5E30 - chains C and D of the 6 polymer chains in the assembly; structure by X-ray diffraction, 2.70 A resolution.

# Chain C
Protein: Hemagglutinin
Source organism: Influenza A virus
UniProtKB: G8IPF0 (G8IPF0_9INFA); the construct lacks a stretch of the UniProt sequence, so the offset changes along the chain: 11-55 = UniProt 17-61; 56-83 = UniProt 63-90; 84-96 = UniProt 92-104; 97-125 = UniProt 106-134; 2 more segments
Sequence (333 residues; each row starts with the number of its first residue; a row labelled like 125A-125B holds insertion residues (125A, then the next letters in order)):
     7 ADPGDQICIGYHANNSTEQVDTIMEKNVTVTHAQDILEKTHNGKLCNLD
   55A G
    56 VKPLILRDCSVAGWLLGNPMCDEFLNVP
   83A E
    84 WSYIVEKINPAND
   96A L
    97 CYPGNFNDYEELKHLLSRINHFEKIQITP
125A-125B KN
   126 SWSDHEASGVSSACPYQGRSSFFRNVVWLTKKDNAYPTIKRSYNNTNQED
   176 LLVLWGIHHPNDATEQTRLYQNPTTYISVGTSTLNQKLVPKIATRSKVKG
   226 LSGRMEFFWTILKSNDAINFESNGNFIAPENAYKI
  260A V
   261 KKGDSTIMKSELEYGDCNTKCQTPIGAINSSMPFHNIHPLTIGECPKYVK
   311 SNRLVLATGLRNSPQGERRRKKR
Disordered / not traced: 7, 325-333
Sequence notes: expression tag (7-10); engineered mutation Leu226 (Gln237 in G8IPF0)
Disulfides: Cys52-Cys277, Cys64-Cys76, Cys97-Cys139, Cys281-Cys305
Covalently attached groups: N-acetylglucosamine (NAG) linked to Asn33; glycan linked to Asn169
From the paper describing this entry:
  - binding site for N-acetyl-alpha-neuraminic acid: Tyr98, Val135, Ser136, Ser137, Glu190
  - binding site for beta-D-galactopyranose: Lys222
  - specificity-determining residues: Leu226 (proposed by the authors, not directly observed)
  - mutagenesis - Q226L: increased binding to LSTc
  - mutagenesis - Q226L: decreased binding to LSTa

# Chain D
Protein: Hemagglutinin
Source organism: Influenza A virus
UniProtKB: G8IPF0 (G8IPF0_9INFA); residues 1-175 here correspond to UniProt positions 346-520 (UniProt number = residue number + 345)
Sequence (180 residues; numbered 1 to 180; the number before each row is that of its first residue):
     1 GLFGAIAGFIEGGWQGMVDGWYGYHHSNEQGSGYAADKESTQKAIDGVTN
    51 KVNSIIDKMNTQFEAVGREFNNLERRIENLNKKMEDGFLDVWTYNAELLV
   101 LMENERTLDFHDSNVKNLYDKVRLQLRDNAKELGNGCFEFYHRCDNECME
   151 SVRNGTYDYPQYSEEARLKREEISGRLVPR
Disordered / not traced: 176-180
Sequence notes: expression tag (176-180)
Disulfides: Cys144-Cys148

# Chain C / chain D interface
Residue-residue contacts (114):
  Asp8(C) with Lys169(D)
  Pro9(C) with Glu139(D)
  Gly10(C) with Glu139(D)
  Asp11(C) with Ser27(D); Asn28(D); Phe138(D); Glu139(D); Phe140(D), hydrogen bond (backbone-backbone); His142(D); Arg143(D); Cys144(D), hydrogen bond (side chain-backbone)
  Gln12(C) with His26(D); Ser27(D), hydrogen bond (backbone-backbone); Leu133(D); Phe138(D); Phe140(D); Met149(D)
  Ile13(C) with Tyr24(D), hydrophobic; His25(D); Leu126(D), hydrophobic; Cys137(D); Phe138(D), hydrogen bond (backbone-backbone); Phe140(D), hydrophobic
  Cys14(C) with Trp14(D); Gly23(D); Tyr24(D); His25(D), hydrogen bond (backbone-backbone); Gly136(D); Cys137(D), disulfide
  Ile15(C) with Ile10(D); Trp14(D); Gly23(D); Tyr24(D), hydrophobic; Val115(D); Leu118(D); Tyr119(D), hydrophobic; Val122(D), hydrophobic; Gly136(D), hydrogen bond (backbone-backbone)
  Gly16(C) with Trp14(D); Tyr22(D); Gly23(D), hydrogen bond (backbone-backbone)
  Tyr17(C) with Ile6(D); Ala7(D), hydrogen bond (side chain-backbone); Ile10(D); Gly12(D); Gly13(D); Trp14(D), hydrogen bond (backbone-backbone); Trp21(D); Val115(D), hydrophobic
  His18(C) with Met17(D), hydrogen bond (side chain-backbone); Val18(D); Gly20(D); Trp21(D), hydrogen bond (backbone-backbone)
  Ala19(C) with Gly13(D); Trp14(D); Gln15(D)
  Asn20(C) with Gln15(D)
  Val26(C) with Asn104(D)
  Asp27(C) with Leu101(D); Asn104(D), hydrogen bond (backbone-side chain)
  Thr28(C) with Leu101(D); Glu105(D), hydrogen bond
  Ile29(C) with Met102(D), hydrophobic; Glu105(D)
  Met30(C) with Glu105(D)
  His38(C) with Trp21(D), hydrogen bond
  Ile42(C) with Val100(D), hydrophobic
  Glu106(C) with Glu69(D); Phe70(D); Asn71(D)
  Lys109(C) with Glu69(D), salt bridge
  Lys269(C) with Glu69(D), salt bridge
  Pro293(C) with Ile56(D), hydrophobic
  Phe294(C) with Met59(D), hydrophobic; Ala96(D), hydrophobic
  Pro299(C) with Leu89(D), hydrophobic
  Leu300(C) with Ala65(D), hydrophobic; Val66(D); Gly67(D)
  Lys307(C) with Met59(D); Asn60(D), hydrogen bond (side chain-backbone); Gln62(D); Glu64(D), salt bridge
  Tyr308(C) with Gln62(D), hydrogen bond (backbone-side chain); Leu89(D), hydrophobic
  Val309(C) with Thr93(D); Ala96(D), hydrophobic
  Lys310(C) with Asp86(D); Leu89(D); Asp90(D), salt bridge; Thr93(D), hydrogen bond (backbone-side chain)
  Ser311(C) with Thr93(D); Glu97(D), hydrogen bond
  Leu314(C) with Glu97(D); Val100(D), hydrophobic
  Val315(C) with Val100(D); Asn104(D), hydrogen bond (backbone-side chain)
  Leu316(C) with Val52(D), hydrophobic; Val100(D), hydrophobic; Asn104(D)
  Ala317(C) with Asn104(D), hydrogen bond (backbone-side chain); Thr107(D)
  Thr318(C) with Trp21(D); Val48(D); His111(D), hydrogen bond (backbone-side chain)
  Gly319(C) with Trp21(D); Leu108(D); His111(D), hydrogen bond (backbone-side chain)
  Leu320(C) with Tyr22(D), hydrophobic; His111(D)
  Arg321(C) with Ile6(D); Leu108(D)
  Ser323(C) with Gly12(D); Gly13(D), hydrogen bond (side chain-backbone)
Other interface residues (no listed pair), chain C (45 interface residues in all): Asn21, Val34, Val36, Thr37
Other interface residues (no listed pair), chain D (67 interface residues in all): Phe3, Ala5, Glu29, Ile55, Glu74, Trp92
Inter-chain disulfides: Cys14(C)-Cys137(D)

# Overview
45 residues of chain C face 67 of chain D across their interface; the contacts include 1 disulfide bond, 23
hydrogen bonds and 4 salt bridges. Polar contacts include Lys109(C)-Glu69(D), Lys269(C)-Glu69(D) and
Lys307(C)-Glu64(D). From the paper: a binding site for N-acetyl-alpha-neuraminic acid at Tyr98(C), Val135(C)
and Ser136(C) among others; Q226L of chain C increases binding to LSTc.
Chain C is Hemagglutinin and chain D is Hemagglutinin, both from Influenza A virus; the structure, Crystal
structure of H5 hemagglutinin Q226L mutant from the influenza virus A/duck/Egypt/10185SS/2010 (H5N1) with
LSTc, was determined by X-ray diffraction together with 5E2Y, 5E2Z, 5E32, 5E34 and 5E35 from the same study.
